Entry 9FAM (electron microscopy, 3.50 A resolution); this record covers chains H and L of the 8 polymer chains in the assembly.

# Chain H
Name: Neuroligin-2
Source organism: Homo sapiens
Reference sequence: Q8NFZ4 (NLGN2_HUMAN); residue numbers follow UniProt; this construct covers 668-700
Chain sequence (33 residues; numbered 668 to 700; the number before each row is that of its first residue):
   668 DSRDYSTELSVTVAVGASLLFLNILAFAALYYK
Curated features (UniProtKB/Swiss-Prot):
  - region: V678 to Y698 (Required for interaction with LHFPL4)

# Chain L
Name: LHFPL tetraspan subfamily member 4 protein
Source organism: Homo sapiens
Reference sequence: Q7Z7J7 (LHPL4_HUMAN); residues 11-203 here = UniProt positions 11-203
Chain sequence (193 residues; row label = number of the first residue in the row):
    11 YHEHYMRNSRAIGVLWAIFTICFAIINVVVFIQPYWVGDSVSTPKPGYFG
    61 LFHYCVGSGLAGRELTCRGSFTDFSTIPSSAFKAAAFFVLLSMVLILGCI
   111 TCFSLFFFCNTATVYKICAWMQLLAALCLVLGCMIFPDGWDAETIRDMCG
   161 AKTGKYSLGDCSVRWAYILAIIGILNALILSFLAFVLGNRQTD
Disulfides: C109-C128, C159-C171
Ligand contacts:
  - phosphatidylglycerol (PGW; (1R)-2-{[(S)-{[(2S)-2,3-dihydroxypropyl]oxy}(hydroxy)phosphoryl]oxy}-1-[(hexadecanoyloxy)methyl]ethyl (9Z)-octadec-9-enoate), molecule 1: R20, A27, I28, I31, I110, F113, S114, F116, F117, F118, C119, T121, Y125
  - phosphatidylglycerol (PGW), molecule 2: F81, T82, D83, F84, S85, L100

# How chain H and chain L interact
Pairs across the interface (21):
  D668(H) - R73(L)
  R670(H) - D49(L)  salt bridge
  R670(H) - S50(L)  hydrogen bond (side chain-backbone)
  R670(H) - V51(L)
  Y672(H) - D49(L)  hydrogen bond
  Y672(H) - S172(L)
  Y672(H) - R174(L)
  E675(H) - W175(L)
  T679(H) - W175(L)
  T679(H) - I178(L)
  V680(H) - I178(L)  hydrophobic
  L686(H) - F29(L)  hydrophobic
  L687(H) - L185(L)  hydrophobic
  L689(H) - F29(L)  hydrophobic
  N690(H) - F29(L)
  N690(H) - N186(L)  hydrogen bond
  N690(H) - I189(L)
  F694(H) - F192(L)  hydrophobic
  F694(H) - L193(L)  hydrophobic
  L697(H) - V196(L)  hydrophobic
  Y698(H) - F192(L)
Also at the interface, not in a pair above, chain H (18 interface residues in all): G683, I691, A693, A696, K700
Also at the interface, not in a pair above, chain L (21 interface residues in all): Y11, I22, P56, I182, L190, L197

# Summary
18 residues of chain H face 21 of chain L across their interface, with 3 hydrogen bonds and 1 salt bridge.
Among the polar pairs are R670(H)-D49(L), R670(H)-S50(L) and Y672(H)-D49(L). Bound to chain L:
phosphatidylglycerol.
Chain H is Neuroligin-2 and chain L is LHFPL tetraspan subfamily member 4 protein, both from Homo sapiens; the
structure, CryoEM structure of human full-length alpha1beta3gamma2 GABA(A)R in complex with GARLH4, the TMD of
Neuroligin2, GABA ..., was determined by electron microscopy.
